PDB entry 4Z53 | X-ray diffraction, 3.26 A resolution | chains A and E of the 6 polymer chains in the assembly

# Chain A
Name: DNA topoisomerase 4 subunit B, DNA topoisomerase 4 subunit A
Organism: Streptococcus pneumoniae serotype 4 (strain ATCC BAA-334 / TIGR4)
Notes: EC 5.99.1.3
UniProt: chimeric construct of Q59961, P72525: residues 404-995 from Q59961 (PARE_STRPN) positions 404-643 (offset varies); residues 1003-1484 from P72525 positions 3-484 (UniProt number = residue number - 1000)
Amino-acid sequence (742 residues; numbered 403 to 1496; 352 numbers in that range are skipped by the numbering (no residue carries them; nothing is unmodelled there); the number before each row is that of its first residue):
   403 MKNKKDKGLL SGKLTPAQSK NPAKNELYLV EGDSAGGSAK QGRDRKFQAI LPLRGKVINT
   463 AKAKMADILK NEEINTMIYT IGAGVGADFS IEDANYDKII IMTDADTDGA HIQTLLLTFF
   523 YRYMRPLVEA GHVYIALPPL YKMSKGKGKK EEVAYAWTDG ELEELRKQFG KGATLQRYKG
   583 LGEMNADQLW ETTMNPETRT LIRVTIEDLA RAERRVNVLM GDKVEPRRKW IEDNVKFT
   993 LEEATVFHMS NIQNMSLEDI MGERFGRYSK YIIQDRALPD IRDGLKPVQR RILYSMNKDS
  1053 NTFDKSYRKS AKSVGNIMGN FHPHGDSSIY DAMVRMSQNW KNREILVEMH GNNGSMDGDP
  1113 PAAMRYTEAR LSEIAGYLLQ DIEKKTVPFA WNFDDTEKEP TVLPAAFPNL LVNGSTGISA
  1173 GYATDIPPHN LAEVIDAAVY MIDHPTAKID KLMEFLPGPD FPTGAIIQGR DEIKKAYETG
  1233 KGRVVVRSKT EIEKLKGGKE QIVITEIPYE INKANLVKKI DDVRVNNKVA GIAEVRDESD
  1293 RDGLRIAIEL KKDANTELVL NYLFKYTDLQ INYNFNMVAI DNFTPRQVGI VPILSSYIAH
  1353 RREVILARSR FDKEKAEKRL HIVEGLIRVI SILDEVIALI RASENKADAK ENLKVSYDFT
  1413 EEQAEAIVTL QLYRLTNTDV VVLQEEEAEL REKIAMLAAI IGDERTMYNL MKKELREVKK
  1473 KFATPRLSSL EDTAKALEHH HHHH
Disordered / not traced: 403-414, 545-555, 570-576, 993-1002, 1485-1496
Sequence notes: expression tag (403, 1485-1496); engineered mutation Ile460 (Val in Q59961), Thr1257 (Ile257 in P72525); linker (996-1002)
Curated features (UniProtKB/Swiss-Prot):
  - binding site (Mg(2+)): Glu433, Asp506, Asp508
  - site: Lys458 (Interaction with DNA), Asn461 (Interaction with DNA), His513 (Interaction with DNA), Arg629 (Interaction with DNA), Lys1038 (Interaction with DNA), His1074 (Interaction with DNA), His1076 (Interaction with DNA), Arg1087 (Interaction with DNA), Lys1093 (Interaction with DNA), Arg1117 (Transition state stabilizer)
  - active site: Tyr1118 (O-(5'-phospho-DNA)-tyrosine intermediate)
Bound ions: Mg2+: Asp506, Asp508
Small-molecule neighbours: Trovafloxacin (TR6): Gly434, Asp435, Leu455, Arg456, Gly457, Ser1079

# Chain E
Molecule: E-site DNA
Sequence (7 nucleotides; row label = number of the first residue in the row):
     9 CATGAAT

# How chain A and chain E interact
Pairs across the interface - 27 pairs, chain A then chain E:
  Glu433(A) with DT15(E), phosphate contact
  Gly457(A) with DT15(E), base contact
  Lys458(A) with DT15(E), hydrogen bond to the base
  Asp510(A) with DA14(E), phosphate contact; DT15(E), sugar contact
  Ile514(A) with DT15(E), phosphate contact
  Arg1028(A) with DA13(E), phosphate contact; DA14(E), salt bridge to the phosphate
  Lys1038(A) with DA13(E), salt bridge to the phosphate
  Val1040(A) with DA13(E), sugar contact; DA14(E), phosphate contact
  His1074(A) with DA14(E), salt bridge to the phosphate
  His1076(A) with DA14(E), hydrogen bond to the phosphate; DT15(E), salt bridge to the phosphate
  Gly1077(A) with DT15(E), hydrogen bond to the phosphate
  Ser1080(A) with DA14(E), base contact; DT15(E), base contact
  Ala1084(A) with DA13(E), phosphate contact
  Arg1087(A) with DG12(E), salt bridge to the phosphate; DA13(E), phosphate contact
  Lys1093(A) with DG12(E), phosphate contact
  Thr1168(A) with DG12(E), sugar contact; DA13(E), phosphate contact
  Ile1170(A) with DT11(E), base contact; DG12(E), base contact
  Glu1262(A) with DT11(E), phosphate contact; DG12(E), phosphate contact
Interface residues without a listed pair, chain A (20 interface residues in all): Asp1027, Gln1041

# Overview
20 residues of chain A face 5 of chain E across their interface, with 3 hydrogen bonds and 5 salt bridges.
Polar contacts include Lys458(A)-DT15(E), His1076(A)-DA14(E) and Gly1077(A)-DT15(E). Chain A binds
Trovafloxacin. From UniProt: 3 Mg2+-binding residues and active-site residue Tyr1118(A) on chain A.
Chain A is DNA topoisomerase 4 subunit B, DNA topoisomerase 4 subunit A (Streptococcus pneumoniae serotype 4
(strain ATCC BAA-334 / TIGR4)) and chain E is E-site DNA; the structure, Quinolone(Trovafloxacin)-DNA cleavage
complex of topoisomerase IV from S. pneumoniae, was determined by X-ray diffraction.
